8G8Z - chains K and I of the 8 polymer chains in the assembly; structure by electron microscopy, 4.30 A resolution (low resolution: residue-level contacts below are approximate; hydrogen-bond / salt-bridge calls are withheld).

# Chain K
Name: DNA-directed RNA polymerase subunit omega
Source organism: Escherichia coli
Notes: EC 2.7.7.6
UniProtKB: A0A1X3IVJ5 (A0A1X3IVJ5_ECOLX); residues 1-80 here = UniProt positions 1-80
Chain sequence (80 residues; each row starts with the number of its first residue):
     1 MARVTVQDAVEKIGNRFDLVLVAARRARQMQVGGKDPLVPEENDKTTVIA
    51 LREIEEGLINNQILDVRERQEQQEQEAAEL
Unresolved in the structure: 1

# Chain I
Name: DNA-directed RNA polymerase subunit beta
Source organism: Escherichia coli
UniProtKB: C3SIA7 (C3SIA7_ECOLX); residues 2-1341 here = UniProt positions 2-1341
Chain sequence (1340 residues; row label = number of the first residue in the row):
     2 VYSYTEKKRIRKDFGKRPQVLDVPYLLSIQLDSFQKFIEQDPEGQYGLEA
    52 AFRSVFPIQSYSGNSELQYVSYRLGEPVFDVQECQIRGVTYSAPLRVKLR
   102 LVIYEREAPEGTVKDIKEQEVYMGEIPLMTDNGTFVINGTERVIVSQLHR
   152 SPGVFFDSDKGKTHSSGKVLYNARIIPYRGSWLDFEFDPKDNLFVRIDRR
   202 RKLPATIILRALNYTTEQILDLFFEKVIFEIRDNKLQMELVPERLRGETA
   252 SFDIEANGKVYVEKGRRITARHIRQLEKDDVKLIEVPVEYIAGKVVAKDY
   302 IDESTGELICAANMELSLDLLAKLSQSGHKRIETLFTNDLDHGPYISETL
   352 RVDPTNDRLSALVEIYRMMRPGEPPTREAAESLFENLFFSEDRYDLSAVG
   402 RMKFNRSLLREEIEGSGILSKDDIIDVMKKLIDIRNGKGEVDDIDHLGNR
   452 RIRSVGEMAENQFRVGLVRVERAVKERLSLGDLDTLMPQDMINAKPISAA
   502 VKEFFGSSQLSQFMDQNNPLSEITHKRRISALGPGGLTRERAGFEVRDVH
   552 PTHYGRVCPIETPEGPNIGLINSLSVYAQTNEYGFLETPYRKVTDGVVTD
   602 EIHYLSAIEEGNYVIAQANSNLDEEGHFVEDLVTCRSKGESSLFSRDQVD
   652 YMDVSTQQVVSVGASLIPFLEHDDANRALMGANMQRQAVPTLRADKPLVG
   702 TGMERAVAVDSGVTAVAKRGGVVQYVDASRIVIKVNEDEMYPGEAGIDIY
   752 NLTKYTRSNQNTCINQMPCVSLGEPVERGDVLADGPSTDLGELALGQNMR
   802 VAFMPWNGYNFEDSILVSERVVQEDRFTTIHIQELACVSRDTKLGPEEIT
   852 ADIPNVGEAALSKLDESGIVYIGAEVTGGDILVGKVTPKGETQLTPEEKL
   902 LRAIFGEKASDVKDSSLRVPNGVSGTVIDVQVFTRDGVEKDKRALEIEEM
   952 QLKQAKKDLSEELQILEAGLFSRIRAVLVAGGVEAEKLDKLPRDRWLELG
  1002 LTDEEKQNQLEQLAEQYDELKHEFEKKLEAKRRKITQGDDLAPGVLKIVK
  1052 VYLAVKRRIQPGDKMAGRHGNKGVISKINPIEDMPYDENGTPVDIVLNPL
  1102 GVPSRMNIGQILETHLGMAAKGIGDKINAMLKQQQEVAKLREFIQRAYDL
  1152 GADVRQKVDLSTFSDEEVMRLAENLRKGMPIATPVFDGAKEAEIKELLKL
  1202 GDLPTSGQIRLYDGRTGEQFERPVTVGYMYMLKLNHLVDDKMHARSTGSY
  1252 SLVTQQPLGGKAQFGGQRFGEMEVWALEAYGAAYTLQEMLTVKSDDVNGR
  1302 TKMYKNIVDGNHQMEPGMPESFNVLLKEIRSLGINIELED
Unresolved in the structure: 891-914

# How chain K and chain I interact
Pairs across the interface (5; chain K residue first):
  Phe17(K) - Gly1282(I)
  Leu21(K) - Tyr1285(I)
  Arg28(K) - His1313(I)
  Gln31(K) - His1313(I)
  Val32(K) - Asn1312(I)
Interface residues without a listed pair, chain I (6 interface residues in all): Gly1311, Gln1314

# Overview
5 residues of chain K and 6 residues of chain I are in contact.
Here chain K is DNA-directed RNA polymerase subunit omega and chain I is DNA-directed RNA polymerase subunit
beta, both from Escherichia coli. Entry 8G8Z (Cryo-EM structure of 3DVA component 1 of Escherichia coli
que-PEC (paused elongation complex) RNA Polymerase plus ...) was determined by electron microscopy (same
publication as 8F3C, 8G00, 8G1S, 8G2W, 8G4W and 8G7E).
